8FHH - chains B and C of the 4 polymer chains in the assembly; structure by electron microscopy, 3.09 A resolution.

[Chain B (and C)]
Name: Transient receptor potential cation channel subfamily V member 5
From: Oryctolagus cuniculus
Notes: chain C of this document is another copy of the same molecule, construct and numbering; everything in this record applies to it too
Reference sequence: Q9XSM3 (TRPV5_RABIT); residue numbers follow UniProt; this construct covers 1-730
Amino-acid sequence (739 residues; each row starts with the number of its first residue):
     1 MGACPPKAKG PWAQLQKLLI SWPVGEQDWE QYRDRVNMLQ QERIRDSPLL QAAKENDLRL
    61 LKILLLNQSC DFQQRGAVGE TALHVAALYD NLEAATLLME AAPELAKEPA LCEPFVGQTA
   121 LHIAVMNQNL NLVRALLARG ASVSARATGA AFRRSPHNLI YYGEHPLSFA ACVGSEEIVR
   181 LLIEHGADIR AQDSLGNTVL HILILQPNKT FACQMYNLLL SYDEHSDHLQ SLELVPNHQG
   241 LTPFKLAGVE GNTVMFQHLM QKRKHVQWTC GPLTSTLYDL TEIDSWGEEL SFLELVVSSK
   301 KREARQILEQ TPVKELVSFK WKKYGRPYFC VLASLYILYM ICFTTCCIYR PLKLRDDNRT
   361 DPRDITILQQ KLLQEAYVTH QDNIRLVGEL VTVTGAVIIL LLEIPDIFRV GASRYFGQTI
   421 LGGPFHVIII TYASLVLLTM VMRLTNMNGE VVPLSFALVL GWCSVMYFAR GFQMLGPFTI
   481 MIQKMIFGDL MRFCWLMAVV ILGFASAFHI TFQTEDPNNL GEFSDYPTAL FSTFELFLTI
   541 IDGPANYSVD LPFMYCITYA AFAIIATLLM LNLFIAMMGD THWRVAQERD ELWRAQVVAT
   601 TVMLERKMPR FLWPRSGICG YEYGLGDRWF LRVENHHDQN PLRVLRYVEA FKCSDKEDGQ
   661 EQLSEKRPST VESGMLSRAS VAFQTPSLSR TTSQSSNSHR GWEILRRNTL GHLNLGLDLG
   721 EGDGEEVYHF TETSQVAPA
Disordered / not traced: 1-28, 226-229, 639-739
Sequence notes: expression tag (731-739)
Residues lining bound ligands:
  - ergosterol (ERG), molecule 1: Pro424, Phe425, Ile428, Phe456, Val459, Leu460, Cys463, Met466, Thr479, Ile482, Gln483, Ile486, Phe487
  - ergosterol (ERG), molecule 2: Cys494, Met497, Ala498, Ile501, Pro527, Thr528, Leu530, Phe531, Phe534
  - ergosterol (ERG), molecule 3: Phe504, Thr558, Ala561, Ile565
  - ergosterol (ERG), molecule 4: Phe553, Cys556, Ile557, Ala560, Ile564
Swiss-Prot annotation at these positions:
  - region: Val598 to Val602 (Interaction with S100A10), Ala650 to Cys653 (Involved in Ca(2+)-dependent inactivation), Gly701 to Phe730 (Involved in Ca(2+)-dependent inactivation)
  - binding site (Ca(2+)): Asp542
  - modified residue: Thr685 (Phosphothreonine), Ser689 (Phosphoserine)
  - glycosylation: Asn358 (N-linked (GlcNAc...) asparagine)
  - mutagenesis: Phe425 (F425A: Decreased inhibition by the synthetic drug econazole), Glu535 (E535A: Minor effects on Ca(2+) permeation), Asp542 (D542A: Abolishes Ca(2+) permeation and Ca(2+)-dependent current decay; no effect on monovalent cations permeation; D542E/N/M: Attenuates Ca(2+) permeation and Ca(2+)-dependent current decay ...), Asp550 (D550A: Minor effects on Ca(2+) permeation)

[Chain B / chain C interface]
Contacting residue pairs (136):
  Gln267(B) with Gln41(C); Tyr89(C), hydrogen bond (backbone-side chain)
  Trp268(B) with Asn37(C); Gln41(C)
  Thr269(B) with Asn127(C)
  Cys270(B) with Leu88(C), hydrophobic; Ile123(C), hydrophobic; Met126(C); Asn127(C)
  Gly271(B) with Met126(C); Asn127(C)
  Pro272(B) with Met126(C); Tyr162(C)
  Leu273(B) with Leu159(C), hydrophobic; Ile160(C), hydrophobic
  Leu277(B) with Met38(C), hydrophobic
  Phe319(B) with Gln31(C)
  Lys323(B) with Trp29(C)
  Thr344(B) with Ser506(C); Tyr526(C)
  Cys347(B) with Ile510(C); Gln513(C)
  Ile348(B) with His509(C); Gln513(C), hydrogen bond (backbone-side chain); Tyr526(C), hydrophobic
  Arg350(B) with Ile510(C), hydrogen bond (side chain-backbone); Gln513(C)
  Leu352(B) with Gln513(C); Thr514(C)
  Arg363(B) with Tyr547(C), hydrogen bond (side chain-backbone); Ser548(C); Val549(C); Asp550(C), salt bridge
  Ile365(B) with Glu515(C); Asp516(C), hydrogen bond (backbone-backbone); Asn519(C); Val549(C), hydrophobic; Asp550(C); Leu551(C), hydrophobic
  Thr366(B) with Thr514(C); Glu515(C), hydrogen bond
  Ile367(B) with Thr514(C), hydrogen bond (backbone-backbone); Glu515(C); Asp516(C)
  Leu368(B) with Gln513(C); Thr514(C), hydrogen bond (backbone-backbone)
  Val451(B) with Ile510(C); Thr511(C)
  Val452(B) with Phe553(C), hydrophobic; Met554(C), hydrophobic
  Leu454(B) with Ile510(C), hydrophobic
  Ser455(B) with Ile510(C); Thr511(C); Met554(C)
  Phe456(B) with Met554(C), hydrophobic
  Leu458(B) with Ser506(C); Ile510(C), hydrophobic
  Val459(B) with Phe504(C), hydrophobic; Ala507(C), hydrophobic
  Trp462(B) with Val499(C); Leu502(C); Gly503(C)
  Met466(B) with Leu496(C), hydrophobic; Val499(C), hydrophobic; Val500(C), hydrophobic
  Met474(B) with Met491(C), hydrophobic; Arg492(C), hydrogen bond (backbone-side chain); Trp495(C)
  Leu475(B) with Arg492(C); Trp495(C), hydrophobic
  Phe478(B) with Arg492(C); Phe493(C), hydrophobic; Leu496(C), hydrophobic; Met577(C), hydrophobic
  Thr479(B) with Leu496(C)
  Ile482(B) with Leu496(C), hydrophobic; Leu569(C), hydrophobic; Leu573(C), hydrophobic
  Met485(B) with Leu569(C), hydrophobic; Leu573(C), hydrophobic
  Ile486(B) with Leu569(C), hydrophobic
  Leu490(B) with Leu568(C), hydrophobic
  Phe493(B) with Leu568(C), hydrophobic
  Met497(B) with Ile564(C), hydrophobic; Leu568(C), hydrophobic
  Gly521(B) with Tyr547(C)
  Glu522(B) with Tyr547(C)
  Phe531(B) with Cys556(C); Tyr559(C), hydrophobic
  Phe534(B) with Ala560(C), hydrophobic; Ala563(C), hydrophobic; Ile564(C), hydrophobic
  Glu535(B) with Tyr559(C)
  Leu538(B) with Ala563(C); Leu568(C), hydrophobic
  Ile540(B) with Thr539(C); Asp542(C); Gly543(C), hydrogen bond (backbone-backbone); Tyr559(C); Ala563(C), hydrophobic; Thr567(C)
  Ile541(B) with Gly543(C); Tyr547(C)
  Asp542(B) with Asp542(C)
  Leu571(B) with Leu568(C), hydrophobic; Asn572(C)
  Phe574(B) with Leu568(C); Asn572(C)
  Ile575(B) with Asn572(C); Ile575(C), hydrophobic
  Met578(B) with Leu569(C); Asn572(C); Leu573(C); Ala576(C)
  Gly579(B) with Ala576(C)
  His582(B) with Leu573(C); Met577(C); Asp580(C), salt bridge
  Trp583(B) with Asp580(C)
  Ala586(B) with Arg584(C)
  Ile618(B) with Asp34(C); Met38(C), hydrophobic
  Glu622(B) with Glu42(C)
  Tyr623(B) with Arg35(C); Met38(C); Leu39(C); Glu42(C); Arg45(C)
  Leu625(B) with Met38(C), hydrophobic; Arg45(C)
  Phe630(B) with Met38(C), hydrophobic
  Arg632(B) with Glu30(C), salt bridge; Asp34(C), salt bridge; Asn37(C)
  Glu634(B) with Leu159(C)
  His636(B) with Ile160(C)
Other interface residues (no listed pair), chain B (74 interface residues in all): Ser275, Arg359, Asp361, Val465, Ala469, Met481, Cys494, Ser532, Arg589, Asn635
Other interface residues (no listed pair), chain C (74 interface residues in all): Arg33, Pro517, Ile541, Tyr555, Ile557, Thr558, Ile565, Met570, Trp583

[Overview]
Chain B and chain C each contribute 74 residues to their interface, with 10 hydrogen bonds and 4 salt bridges.
Among the polar pairs are Arg363(B)-Asp550(C), His582(B)-Asp580(C) and Arg632(B)-Glu30(C). Bound to chain B: 4
copies of ergosterol.
Chain B and chain C are both Transient receptor potential cation channel subfamily V member 5 (Oryctolagus
cuniculus); the structure, Wildtype rabbit TRPV5 in nanodiscs in the presence of oleoyl coenzyme A, Closed
stated, was determined by electron microscopy, deposited together with 8FFO and 8FHI.
